5UBR - chain A; structure by X-ray diffraction, 2.40 A resolution.

Chain A:
Molecule: Phosphatidylinositol 4,5-bisphosphate 3-kinase catalytic subunit alpha isoform
From: Homo sapiens
Notes: EC 2.7.1.153
Reference sequence: P42336 (PK3CA_HUMAN); numbering as in UniProt (aligned over 107-1050)
Sequence (944 residues; each row starts with the number of its first residue):
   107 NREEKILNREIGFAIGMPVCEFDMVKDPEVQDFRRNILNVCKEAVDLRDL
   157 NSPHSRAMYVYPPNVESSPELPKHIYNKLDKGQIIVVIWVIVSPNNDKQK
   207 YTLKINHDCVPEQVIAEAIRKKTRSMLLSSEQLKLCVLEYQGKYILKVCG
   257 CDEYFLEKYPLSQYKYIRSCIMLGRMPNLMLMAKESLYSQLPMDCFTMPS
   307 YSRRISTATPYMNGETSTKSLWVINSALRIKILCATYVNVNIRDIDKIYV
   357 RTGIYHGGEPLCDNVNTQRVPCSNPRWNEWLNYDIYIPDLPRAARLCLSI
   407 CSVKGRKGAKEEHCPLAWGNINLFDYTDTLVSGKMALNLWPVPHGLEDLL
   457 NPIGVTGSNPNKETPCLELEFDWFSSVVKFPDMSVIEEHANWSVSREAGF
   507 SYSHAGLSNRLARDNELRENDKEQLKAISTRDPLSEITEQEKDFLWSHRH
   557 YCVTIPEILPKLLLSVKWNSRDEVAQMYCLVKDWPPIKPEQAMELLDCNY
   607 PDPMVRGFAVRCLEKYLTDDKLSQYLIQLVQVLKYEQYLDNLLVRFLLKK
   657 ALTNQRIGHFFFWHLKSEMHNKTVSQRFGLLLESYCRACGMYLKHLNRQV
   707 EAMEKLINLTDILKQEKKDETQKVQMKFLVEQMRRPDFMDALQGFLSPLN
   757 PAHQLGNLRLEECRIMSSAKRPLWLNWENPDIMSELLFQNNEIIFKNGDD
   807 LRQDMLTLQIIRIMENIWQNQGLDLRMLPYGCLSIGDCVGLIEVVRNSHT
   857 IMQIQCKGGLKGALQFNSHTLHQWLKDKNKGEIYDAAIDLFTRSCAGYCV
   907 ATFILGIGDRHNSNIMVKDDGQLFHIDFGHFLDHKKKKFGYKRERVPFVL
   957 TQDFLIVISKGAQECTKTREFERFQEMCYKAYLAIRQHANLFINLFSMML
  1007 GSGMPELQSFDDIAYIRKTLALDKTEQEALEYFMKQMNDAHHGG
Disordered / not traced: 233-247, 310-324, 347-352, 410-416, 864-871, 943-948
Residues lining bound ligands: 85S (1-[4-(3-{4-amino-5-[1-(oxan-4-yl)-1H-pyrazol-5-yl]pyrrolo[2,1-f][1,2,4]triazin-7-yl}phenyl)piperazin-1-yl]ethan-1-one): Arg770, Met772, Ser774, Pro778, Trp780, Ile800, Lys802, Tyr836, Ile848, Glu849, Val850, Val851, Ser854, Thr856, Gln859, Met922, Ile932, Asp933
UniProt features mapped onto this chain:
  - region: Ile771 to Arg777 (G-loop), Gly912 to Asn920 (Catalytic loop), His931 to Thr957 (Activation loop)
  - site: Lys776 (Implicated in the recognition of ATP as well as PIP2. Also crucial for autophosphorylation of the p85alpha subunit)

Overview:
Ligands of chain A: compound 85S.
Chain A is Phosphatidylinositol 4,5-bisphosphate 3-kinase catalytic subunit alpha isoform (Homo sapiens); the
structure, Crystal structure of PI3K alpha in complex with a 7-(3-(piperazin-1-yl)phenyl)pyrrolo[2,1-F][1,2,4]
triazin-4-amine deriviatine, was determined by X-ray diffraction (same publication as 5UBT).
